PDB entry 7B9S | electron microscopy, 3.40 A resolution | chains K and J of the 30 polymer chains in the assembly

== Chain K ==
Protein: EccC5
From: Mycobacterium xenopi RIVM700367
UniProt: I0RZI0 (I0RZI0_MYCXE); residues 1-1392 here = UniProt positions 1-1392
Sequence (1392 residues; each row starts with the number of its first residue):
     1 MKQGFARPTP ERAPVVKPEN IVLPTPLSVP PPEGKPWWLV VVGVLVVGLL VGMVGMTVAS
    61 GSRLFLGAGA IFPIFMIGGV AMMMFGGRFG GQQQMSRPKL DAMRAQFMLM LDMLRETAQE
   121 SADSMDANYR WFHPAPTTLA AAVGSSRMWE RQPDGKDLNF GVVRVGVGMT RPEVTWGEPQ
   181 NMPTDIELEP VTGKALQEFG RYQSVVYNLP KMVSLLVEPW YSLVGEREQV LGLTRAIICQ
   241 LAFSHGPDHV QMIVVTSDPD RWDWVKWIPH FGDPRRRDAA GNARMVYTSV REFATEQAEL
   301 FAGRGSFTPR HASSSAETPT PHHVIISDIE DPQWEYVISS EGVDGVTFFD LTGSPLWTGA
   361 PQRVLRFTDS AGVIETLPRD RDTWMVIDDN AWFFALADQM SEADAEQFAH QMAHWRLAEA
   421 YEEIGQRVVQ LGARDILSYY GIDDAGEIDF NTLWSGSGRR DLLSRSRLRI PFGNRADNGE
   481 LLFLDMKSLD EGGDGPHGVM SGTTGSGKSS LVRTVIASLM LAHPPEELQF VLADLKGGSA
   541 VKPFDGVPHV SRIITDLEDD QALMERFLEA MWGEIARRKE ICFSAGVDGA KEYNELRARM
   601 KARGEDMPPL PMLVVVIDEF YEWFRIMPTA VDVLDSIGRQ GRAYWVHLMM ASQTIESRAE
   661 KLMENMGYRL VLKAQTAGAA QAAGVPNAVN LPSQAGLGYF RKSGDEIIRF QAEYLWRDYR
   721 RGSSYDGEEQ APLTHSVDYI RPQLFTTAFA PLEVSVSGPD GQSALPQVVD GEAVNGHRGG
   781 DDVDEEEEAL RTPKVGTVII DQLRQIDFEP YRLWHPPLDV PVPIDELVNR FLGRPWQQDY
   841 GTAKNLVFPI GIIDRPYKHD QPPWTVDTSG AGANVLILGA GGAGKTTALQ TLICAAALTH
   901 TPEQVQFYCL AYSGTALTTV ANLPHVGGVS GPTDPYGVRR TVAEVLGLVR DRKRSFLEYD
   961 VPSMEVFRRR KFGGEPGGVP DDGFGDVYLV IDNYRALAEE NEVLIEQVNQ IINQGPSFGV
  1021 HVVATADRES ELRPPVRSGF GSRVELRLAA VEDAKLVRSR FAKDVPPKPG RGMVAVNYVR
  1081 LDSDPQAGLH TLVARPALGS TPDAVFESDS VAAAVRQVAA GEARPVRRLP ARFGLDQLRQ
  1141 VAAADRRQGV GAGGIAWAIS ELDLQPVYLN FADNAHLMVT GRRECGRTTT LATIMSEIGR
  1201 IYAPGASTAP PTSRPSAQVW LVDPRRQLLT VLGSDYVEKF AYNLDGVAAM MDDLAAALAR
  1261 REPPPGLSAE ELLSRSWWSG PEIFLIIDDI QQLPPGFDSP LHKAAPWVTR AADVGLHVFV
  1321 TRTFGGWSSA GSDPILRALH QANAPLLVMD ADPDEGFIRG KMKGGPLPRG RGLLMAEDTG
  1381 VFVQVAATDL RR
Not modelled in the structure: 1-12, 309-317, 418-1392

== Chain J ==
Protein: EccB5
From: Mycobacterium xenopi RIVM700367
UniProt: I0RZH9 (I0RZH9_MYCXE); numbering as in UniProt (aligned over 1-506)
Sequence (506 residues; each row starts with the number of its first residue):
     1 MPSEQRGQHR SGYGLGLSTR TQVTGYQFLA RRTAMALTRW RVRMEVEPGR RQVLAVVASV
    61 SAAGVICLGA LLWSFISPSG QMGESPIIAD RDSGALYVRV GDTLYPALNL ASARLIAGRA
   121 ENPHKVRSSQ IAEQPHGPMV GIPGAPSDIS PTSPASSSWL VCDAVTAAQG VGAPASVTVT
   181 VIDGTPDLSG RRHVLSGSDA VVLRYGNDTW VIRQGRRSRI DAANRAVLLP LGLTPEQVKQ
   241 ASPMSRALYD ALPVGPELAV PKVPDAGKPA NFPGAPAPVG AVLVTPQISG PQQYSVVLPD
   301 GVQTISPIVA QILQNAGTPA GSMPVVVAPA TLARMPVVHG LDLSAYPDSP LNVVNMKENP
   361 ATCWWWEKTA GEERARTQVV SGPTVPIATS DTNKVVSLVK ADNTGREADR VYYGPNYANF
   421 VVVTGNDPAA STAESLWLLS KSGVRFGVDN SREARTALGL TSTPSPAPWV ALRLLAPGPM
   481 LSRADALVRH DTLPTDTNPA ELAVPK
Not modelled in the structure: 1-11, 75-506

== How chain K and chain J interact ==
Pairs across the interface (14; chain K residue first):
  R63(K) with L72(J)
  Q92(K) with R20(J)
  Q94(K) with R20(J)
  R97(K) with T24(J); Q27(J), hydrogen bond; R50(J)
  D101(K) with F28(J); R31(J), salt bridge
  R104(K) with T21(J), hydrogen bond (side chain-backbone); T24(J); G25(J)
  M108(K) with R32(J)
  D112(K) with R32(J), salt bridge
  V191(K) with G25(J)
Other interface residues (no listed pair), chain K (13 interface residues in all): L100, A105, L109, P190
Other interface residues (no listed pair), chain J (13 interface residues in all): Q22, L29, R43

== In short ==
Chain K and chain J each contribute 13 residues to their interface, with 2 hydrogen bonds and 2 salt bridges.
Among the polar pairs are D101(K)-R31(J), D112(K)-R32(J) and R97(K)-Q27(J).
Here chain K is EccC5 and chain J is EccB5, both from Mycobacterium xenopi RIVM700367. Entry 7B9S (Structure
of the mycobacterial ESX-5 Type VII Secretion System hexameric pore complex) was determined by electron
microscopy together with 7B7J and 7B9F from the same study.
